PDB entry 3C4M | X-ray diffraction, 1.95 A resolution | chains A and C

== Chain A ==
Name: Fusion protein of Maltose-binding periplasmic protein and Parathyroid hormone/parathyroid hormone-related peptide receptor
Source organism: Escherichia coli
Notes: fragment: extracellular domain
UniProtKB: chimeric construct of P0AEX9, Q03431: residues -344 to 22 from P0AEX9 (MALE_ECOLI) positions 26-392 (UniProt number = residue number + 370); residues 29-187 from Q03431 positions 29-187 (same numbers)
Sequence (539 residues; each row starts with the number of its first residue; numbers below 1 keep their minus sign (Met-345 is residue -345)):
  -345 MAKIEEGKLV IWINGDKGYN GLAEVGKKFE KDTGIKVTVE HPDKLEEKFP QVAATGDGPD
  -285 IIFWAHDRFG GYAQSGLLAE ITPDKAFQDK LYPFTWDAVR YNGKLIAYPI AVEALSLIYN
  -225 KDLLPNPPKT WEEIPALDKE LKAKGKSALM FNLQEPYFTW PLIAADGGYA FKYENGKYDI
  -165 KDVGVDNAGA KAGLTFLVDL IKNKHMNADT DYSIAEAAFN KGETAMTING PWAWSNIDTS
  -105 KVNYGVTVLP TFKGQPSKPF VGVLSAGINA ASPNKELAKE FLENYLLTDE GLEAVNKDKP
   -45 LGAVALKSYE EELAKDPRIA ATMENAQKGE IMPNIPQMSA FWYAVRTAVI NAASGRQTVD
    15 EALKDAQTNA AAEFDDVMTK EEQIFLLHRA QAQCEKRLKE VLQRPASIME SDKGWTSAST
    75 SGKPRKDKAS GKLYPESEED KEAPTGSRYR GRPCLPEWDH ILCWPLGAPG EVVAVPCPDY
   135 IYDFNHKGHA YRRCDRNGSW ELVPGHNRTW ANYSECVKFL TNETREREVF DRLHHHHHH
Not modelled in the structure: -345, 56-105, 175-193
Construct notes: initiating methionine (-345); linker (23-28); expression tag (188-193)
Disulfide bonds: Cys48-Cys117, Cys108-Cys148, Cys131-Cys170
What the authors report for this chain:
  - disease-associated variants - P132L: decreased signaling (citing earlier work)

== Chain C ==
Name: Parathyroid hormone
UniProtKB: P01270 (PTHY_HUMAN); residues 15-34 here correspond to UniProt positions 46-65 (UniProt number = residue number + 31)
Sequence (21 residues; row label = number of the first residue in the row):
    15 LNSMERVEWL RKKLQDVHNF X
Modified / non-standard residues: NH2 (amino group) at position 35
What the authors report for this chain:
  - mutagenesis - E19A, Q29A: unchanged binding to Fusion protein of Maltose-binding periplasmic protein and Parathyroid hormone/parathyroid hormone-related peptide receptor (chain A)
  - specificity-determining residues: Arg20 (proposed by the authors, not directly observed)

== How chain A and chain C interact ==
Residue-residue contacts - 41 pairs, chain A then chain C:
  Asp29(A) - Ser17(C)
  Asp29(A) - Arg20(C)  hydrogen bond (backbone-side chain)
  Asp30(A) - Asn16(C)  hydrogen bond (backbone-side chain)
  Val31(A) - Asn16(C)
  Met32(A) - Asn16(C)
  Met32(A) - Arg20(C)  hydrogen bond (backbone-side chain)
  Thr33(A) - Asn16(C)
  Lys34(A) - Glu19(C)
  Gln37(A) - Arg20(C)
  Gln37(A) - Trp23(C)
  Ile38(A) - Trp23(C)
  Leu41(A) - Trp23(C)  hydrophobic
  Leu41(A) - Lys27(C)
  Glu111(A) - Phe34(C)
  Trp112(A) - Phe34(C)
  Asp113(A) - Val31(C)
  Asp113(A) - Phe34(C)
  His114(A) - Lys27(C)
  His114(A) - Asp30(C)
  Ile115(A) - Lys27(C)
  Ile115(A) - Leu28(C)
  Ile115(A) - Val31(C)  hydrophobic
  Ile135(A) - Leu24(C)  hydrophobic
  Tyr136(A) - Arg20(C)
  Asp137(A) - Arg20(C)  salt bridge
  Asp137(A) - Val21(C)
  Asp137(A) - Leu24(C)
  Phe138(A) - Leu24(C)  hydrophobic
  Phe138(A) - Leu28(C)  hydrophobic
  Arg146(A) - Phe34(C)
  Arg162(A) - His32(C)
  Arg162(A) - Asn33(C)
  Arg162(A) - Phe34(C)
  Arg162(A) - NH2_35(C)
  Thr163(A) - Phe34(C)  hydrogen bond (backbone-backbone)
  Thr163(A) - NH2_35(C)  hydrogen bond (backbone-backbone)
  Tyr167(A) - Val31(C)  hydrophobic
  Val171(A) - Leu28(C)  hydrophobic
  Leu174(A) - Leu24(C)  hydrophobic
  Leu174(A) - Arg25(C)
  Leu174(A) - Leu28(C)  hydrophobic
Interface residues without a listed pair, chain A (25 interface residues in all): Asn161
Interface residues without a listed pair, chain C (17 interface residues in all): Leu15
The authors on this interface:
  - hot spots on chain C (mutagenesis) - R20A: decreased binding to Fusion protein of Maltose-binding periplasmic protein and Parathyroid hormone/parathyroid hormone-related peptide receptor (chain A)
  - hot spots on chain C (mutagenesis) - W23A, L24A, L28A: abolished binding to Fusion protein of Maltose-binding periplasmic protein and Parathyroid hormone/parathyroid hormone-related peptide receptor (chain A)

== In short ==
The interface between chain A and chain C involves 25 residues on one side and 17 on the other; the contacts
include 5 hydrogen bonds and 1 salt bridge. Among the polar pairs are Asp137(A)-Arg20(C), Asp29(A)-Arg20(C)
and Asp30(A)-Asn16(C). The paper reports that W23A, L24A and L28A of chain C abolish binding to Fusion protein
of Maltose-binding periplasmic protein and Parathyroid hormone/parathyroid hormone-related peptide receptor
(chain A); the specificity determinant Arg20(C); 7 substitutions were tested in all.
Chain A is Fusion protein of Maltose-binding periplasmic protein and Parathyroid hormone/parathyroid
hormone-related peptide receptor (Escherichia coli) and chain C is Parathyroid hormone; the structure,
Structure of human parathyroid hormone in complex with the extracellular domain of its G-protein-coupled
receptor (PTH1R), was determined by X-ray diffraction.
